Entry 5A0Y (X-ray diffraction, 1.10 A resolution); this record covers chains A and F of the 6 polymer chains in the assembly.

# Chain A
Name: Methyl-coenzyme M reductase I subunit alpha
Organism: Methanothermobacter marburgensis
Notes: EC 2.8.4.1
UniProtKB: P11558 (MCRA_METTM); residues 1-550 here = UniProt positions 1-550
Chain sequence (550 residues; numbered 1 to 550; the number before each row is that of its first residue):
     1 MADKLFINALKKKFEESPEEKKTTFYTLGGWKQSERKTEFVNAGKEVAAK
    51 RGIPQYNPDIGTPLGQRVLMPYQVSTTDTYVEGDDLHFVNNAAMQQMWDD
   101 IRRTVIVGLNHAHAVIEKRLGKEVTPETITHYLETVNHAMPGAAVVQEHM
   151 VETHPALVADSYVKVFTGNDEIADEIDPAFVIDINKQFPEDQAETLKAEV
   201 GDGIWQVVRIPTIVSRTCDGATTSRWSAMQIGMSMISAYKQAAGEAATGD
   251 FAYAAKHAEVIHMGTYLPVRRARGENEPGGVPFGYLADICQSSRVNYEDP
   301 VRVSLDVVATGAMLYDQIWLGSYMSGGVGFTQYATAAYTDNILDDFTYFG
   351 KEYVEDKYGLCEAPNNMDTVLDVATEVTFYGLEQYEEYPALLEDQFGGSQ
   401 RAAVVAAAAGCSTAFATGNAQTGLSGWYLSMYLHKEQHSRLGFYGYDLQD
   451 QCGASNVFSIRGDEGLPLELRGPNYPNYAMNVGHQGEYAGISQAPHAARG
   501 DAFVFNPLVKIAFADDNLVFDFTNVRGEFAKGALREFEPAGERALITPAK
Disordered / not traced: 1
Modified positions: H257 (n1-methylated histidine; MHS); R271 (5-methyl-arginine; AGM); Q400 (2-methyl-glutamine; MGN); G445 (thioglycin; GL3); D450 (didehydroaspartate; DYA); C452 (s-methylcysteine; SMC)
Metal / ion sites: Mg2+: K11, F14; Na+: I60, T62; factor 430 Ni: Q147 (together with 1-thioethanesulfonic acid); K+: S215, R216, C218 (shared with 3 residues of chain D)
Small-molecule neighbours:
  - 1-thioethanesulfonic acid (COM): Y333, F443, Y444, G445
  - factor 430 (F43), molecule 1: A143, A144, V145, V146, Q147, M150, V151, M229, Q230, M233, I236, A243, G244
  - factor 430 (F43), molecule 2: G326, G327, V328, G329, F330, T331, Q332, Y333, F396, G397, Q400, G442, F443
  - Coenzyme B (TP7), molecule 1: R225, K256, H257
  - Coenzyme B (TP7), molecule 2: R270, R271, L320, M324, S325, F330, F443, A479, M480, N481, V482
Swiss-Prot annotation at these positions:
  - binding site (coenzyme F430): Q147
  - binding site (coenzyme B): R225, K256, H257, R270
  - binding site (coenzyme M): Y333, Y444
  - modified residue: H257 (Pros-methylhistidine), R271 (5-methylarginine), G445 (1-thioglycine), C452 (S-methylcysteine)

# Chain F
Name: Methyl-coenzyme M reductase I subunit gamma
Organism: Methanothermobacter marburgensis
Notes: EC 2.8.4.1
UniProtKB: P11562 (MCRG_METTM); residues 1-249 here = UniProt positions 1-249
Chain sequence (249 residues; numbered 1 to 249; the number before each row is that of its first residue):
     1 MAQYYPGTTKVAQNRRNFCNPEYELEKLREISDEDVVKILGHRAPGEEYP
    51 SVHPPLEEMDEPEDAIREMVEPIDGAKAGDRVRYIQFTDSMYFAPAQPYV
   101 RSRAYLCRYRGADAGTLSGRQIIETRERDLEKISKELLETEFFDPARSGV
   151 RGKSVHGHSLRLDEDGMMFDMLRRQIYNKDTGRVEMVKNQIGDELDEPVD
   201 LGEPLDEETLMEKTTIYRVDGEAYRDDVEAVEIMQRIHVLRSQGGFNLE
Disordered / not traced: 1
Metal / ion sites: Mg2+ near E30 (its only coordinating residue here)
Small-molecule neighbours: factor 430 (F43): L117, S118, G119, R120, K153, S154, V155, H156, G157, H158
Swiss-Prot annotation at these positions:
  - binding site (coenzyme M): R120

# Chain A / chain F interface
Residue-residue contacts - 21 pairs, chain A then chain F:
  L120(A) with R81(F), hydrogen bond (backbone-side chain); R83(F)
  V146(A) with S154(F), hydrogen bond (backbone-side chain); M171(F)
  Q147(A) with M171(F)
  E148(A) with H156(F); F169(F); M171(F)
  K240(A) with I191(F); D193(F), salt bridge
  Q241(A) with I191(F)
  A242(A) with Y84(F), hydrophobic; G152(F)
  A243(A) with R120(F), hydrogen bond (backbone-side chain); G152(F), hydrogen bond (backbone-backbone); K153(F)
  G244(A) with R120(F), hydrogen bond (backbone-side chain)
  E245(A) with R83(F), salt bridge; Y84(F); E124(F)
  A246(A) with E124(F), hydrogen bond (backbone-side chain)
Other interface residues (no listed pair), chain A (12 interface residues in all): R119
Other interface residues (no listed pair), chain F (14 interface residues in all): I122

# In short
The interface between chain A and chain F involves 12 residues on one side and 14 on the other, with 6
hydrogen bonds and 2 salt bridges. Among the polar pairs are K240(A)-D193(F), E245(A)-R83(F) and
L120(A)-R81(F).
Here chain A is Methyl-coenzyme M reductase I subunit alpha and chain F is Methyl-coenzyme M reductase I
subunit gamma, both from Methanothermobacter marburgensis. Entry 5A0Y (Methyl-coenzyme M reductase from
methanothermobacter marburgensis at 1.1 A resolution) was determined by X-ray diffraction together with 5A8R,
5A8K and 5A8W from the same study.
